5AV8 - chains E and I of the 10 polymer chains in the assembly; structure by X-ray diffraction, 2.20 A resolution.

== Chain E ==
Molecule: Histone H3.1
Organism: Homo sapiens
UniProt: P68431 (H31_HUMAN); residues 0-135 here correspond to UniProt positions 1-136 (UniProt number = residue number + 1)
Amino-acid sequence (139 residues; each row starts with the number of its first residue; numbers below 1 keep their minus sign (Gly-3 is residue -3)):
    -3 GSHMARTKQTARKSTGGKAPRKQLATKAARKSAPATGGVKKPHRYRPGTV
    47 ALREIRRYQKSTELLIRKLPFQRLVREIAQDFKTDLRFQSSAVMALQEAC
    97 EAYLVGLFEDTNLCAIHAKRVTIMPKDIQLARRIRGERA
Not modelled in the structure: -3 to 36
Sequence notes: expression tag (-3 to -1)
Bound ions: Mn2+: Asp77 (shared with 1 residue of chain D)
Curated features (UniProtKB/Swiss-Prot):
  - modified residue: Arg2 (Asymmetric dimethylarginine), Thr3 (Phosphothreonine), Lys4 (Allysine), Gln5 (5-glutamyl dopamine), Thr6 (Phosphothreonine), Arg8 (Citrulline), Lys9 (N6,N6,N6-trimethyllysine), Ser10 (ADP-ribosylserine), Thr11 (Phosphothreonine), Lys14 (N6-(2-hydroxyisobutyryl)lysine), Arg17 (Asymmetric dimethylarginine), Lys18 (N6-(2-hydroxyisobutyryl)lysine), Lys23 (N6-(2-hydroxyisobutyryl)lysine), Arg26 (Citrulline), Lys27 (N6,N6,N6-trimethyllysine), Ser28 (ADP-ribosylserine), Lys36 (N6,N6,N6-trimethyllysine), Lys37 (N6-methyllysine), Tyr41 (Phosphotyrosine), Lys56 (N6,N6,N6-trimethyllysine) and 8 more in UniProt
  - lipidation: Lys18 (N6-decanoyllysine)

== Chain I ==
Molecule: 147-nt DNA strand
Sequence (147 nucleotides; row label = number of the first residue in the row; numbers below 1 keep their minus sign (DA-73 is residue -73)):
   -73 ATCAATATCCACCTGCAGATACTACCAAAAGTGTATTTGGAAACTGCTCC
   -23 ATCAAAAGGCATGTTCAGCTGGAATCCAGCTGAACATGCCTTTTGATGGA
    27 GCAGTTTCCAAATACACTTTTGGTAGTATCTGCAGGTGGATATTGAT
Bound ions: Mn2+ site 1: DG-35, DG-34; Mn2+ site 2 near DG-3 (its only coordinating residue here); Mn2+ site 3 near DG5 (its only coordinating residue here); Mn2+ site 4 near DG27 (its only coordinating residue here); Mn2+ site 5 near DG48 (its only coordinating residue here); Mn2+ site 6 near DG61 (its only coordinating residue here)

== How chain E and chain I interact ==
Contacting residue pairs (30; chain E residue first):
  His39(E) - DA-69(I)  phosphate contact
  His39(E) - DT-68(I)  sugar contact
  His39(E) - DA10(I)  sugar contact
  Arg40(E) - DG8(I)  base contact
  Arg40(E) - DA9(I)  hydrogen bond to the base
  Arg40(E) - DA10(I)  hydrogen bond to the sugar
  Tyr41(E) - DT-68(I)  sugar contact
  Tyr41(E) - DA-67(I)  sugar contact
  Tyr41(E) - DA9(I)  sugar contact
  Tyr41(E) - DA10(I)  hydrogen bond to the phosphate
  Arg42(E) - DA9(I)  sugar contact
  Pro43(E) - DG8(I)  phosphate contact
  Pro43(E) - DA9(I)  sugar contact
  Gly44(E) - DG8(I)  hydrogen bond to the phosphate
  Gly44(E) - DA9(I)  hydrogen bond to the phosphate
  Thr45(E) - DA9(I)  hydrogen bond to the phosphate
  Val46(E) - DA9(I)  hydrogen bond to the phosphate
  Val46(E) - DA10(I)  phosphate contact
  Ala47(E) - DA9(I)  hydrogen bond to the phosphate
  Arg49(E) - DA-67(I)  sugar contact
  Arg49(E) - DT-66(I)  salt bridge to the phosphate
  Arg63(E) - DT17(I)  hydrogen bond to the phosphate
  Arg63(E) - DT18(I)  salt bridge to the phosphate
  Lys64(E) - DT18(I)  hydrogen bond to the phosphate
  Leu65(E) - DT17(I)  phosphate contact
  Leu65(E) - DT18(I)  hydrogen bond to the phosphate
  Pro66(E) - DT17(I)  sugar contact
  Arg69(E) - DT17(I)  salt bridge to the phosphate
  Arg83(E) - DA26(I)  sugar contact
  Arg83(E) - DG27(I)  sugar contact
Other interface residues (no listed pair), chain E (18 interface residues in all): Lys56, Thr118
Other interface residues (no listed pair), chain I (13 interface residues in all): DC-65, DT7

== Overview ==
18 residues of chain E and 13 residues of chain I are in contact, with 11 hydrogen bonds and 3 salt bridges.
Polar contacts include Arg40(E)-DA9(I), Arg40(E)-DA10(I) and Tyr41(E)-DA10(I). DG-35(I) and DG-34(I)
coordinate Mn2+ site 1.
Here chain E is Histone H3.1 (Homo sapiens) and chain I is a 147-nt DNA strand. Entry 5AV8 (human nucleosome
core particle) was determined by X-ray diffraction together with 5AV5, 5AV6, 5AV9, 5AVB and 5AVC from the same
study.
